Entry 3UTA (X-ray diffraction, 2.07 A resolution); this record covers chains D and J of the 10 polymer chains in the assembly.

# Chain D
Name: Histone H2B 1.1
From: Xenopus laevis
Reference sequence: P02281 (H2B11_XENLA); residues -2 to 122 here correspond to UniProt positions 2-126 (UniProt number = residue number + 4)
Chain sequence (125 residues; numbered -2 to 122; the number before each row is that of its first residue; numbers below 1 keep their minus sign (Pro-2 is residue -2)):
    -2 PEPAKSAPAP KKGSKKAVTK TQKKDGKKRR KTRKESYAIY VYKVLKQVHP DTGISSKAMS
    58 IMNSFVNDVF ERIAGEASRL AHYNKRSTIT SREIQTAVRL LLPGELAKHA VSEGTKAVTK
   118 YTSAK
Unresolved in the structure: -2 to 27
Curated features (UniProtKB/Swiss-Prot):
  - modified residue: Lys2 (N6-acetyllysine), Lys9 (N6-acetyllysine), Ser11 (Phosphoserine), Lys12 (N6-acetyllysine), Lys17 (N6-acetyllysine)
  - glycosylation: Ser109 (O-linked (GlcNAc) serine)
  - cross-link: Lys117 (Glycyl lysine isopeptide (Lys-Gly) (interchain with G-Cter in ubiquitin))

# Chain J
Molecule: 145-nt DNA strand
Sequence (145 nucleotides; numbered -72 to 72; the number before each row is that of its first residue; numbers below 1 keep their minus sign (DA-72 is residue -72)):
   -72 ATCAATATCC ACCTGCAGAT ACTACCAAAA GTGTATTTGG AAACTGCTCC ATCAATTTAA
   -12 ATGTTCAGCT GATTCAGCTG AACATTTAAA TTGATGGAGC AGTTTCCAAA TACACTTTTG
    48 GTAGTATCTG CAGGTGGATA TTGAT
Bound ions: Mn2+ site 1 near DG-55 (its only coordinating residue here); Mn2+ site 2 near DG7 (its only coordinating residue here); Mn2+ site 3 near DG26 (its only coordinating residue here); Mn2+ site 4 near DG47 (its only coordinating residue here); Mn2+ site 5 near DG60 (its only coordinating residue here); Mn2+ site 6 near DG63 (its only coordinating residue here)

# How chain D and chain J interact
Residue-residue contacts (12):
  Lys28(D) - DA50(J)  hydrogen bond to the phosphate
  Thr29(D) - DT49(J)  phosphate contact
  Thr29(D) - DA50(J)  phosphate contact
  Arg30(D) - DG48(J)  hydrogen bond to the sugar
  Arg30(D) - DT49(J)  phosphate contact
  Lys31(D) - DG48(J)  phosphate contact
  Lys31(D) - DT49(J)  hydrogen bond to the phosphate
  Glu32(D) - DG48(J)  phosphate contact
  Ser33(D) - DG48(J)  hydrogen bond to the phosphate
  Ile36(D) - DG47(J)  phosphate contact
  Ile36(D) - DG48(J)  phosphate contact
  Tyr37(D) - DG47(J)  hydrogen bond to the phosphate
Other interface residues (no listed pair), chain D (10 interface residues in all): Lys40, Thr85
Other interface residues (no listed pair), chain J (6 interface residues in all): DC-26, DA37

# Summary
Chain D and chain J form an interface of 10 and 6 residues respectively; the contacts include 5 hydrogen
bonds. Polar pairs include Arg30(D)-DG48(J), Lys28(D)-DA50(J) and Lys31(D)-DT49(J).
Chain D is Histone H2B 1.1 (Xenopus laevis) and chain J is a 145-nt DNA strand; the structure, Crystal
Structure of Nucleosome Core Particle Assembled with an Alpha-Satellite Sequence Containing Two TTAAA elements
(NCP-TA2), was determined by X-ray diffraction (same publication as 3UT9 and 3UTB).
